Entry 1X15 (X-ray diffraction, 2.04 A resolution); this record covers chains A and B.

[Chain A (and B)]
Protein: NAD(P) transhydrogenase subunit alpha
Source organism: Escherichia coli
Notes: EC 1.6.1.2; fragment: NAD(H)-binding domain; chain B of this document is another copy of the same molecule, construct and numbering; everything in this record applies to it too
UniProtKB: P07001 (PNTA_ECOLI); residues 1002-1394 here correspond to UniProt positions 2-394 (UniProt number = residue number - 1000)
Chain sequence (401 residues; row label = number of the first residue in the row):
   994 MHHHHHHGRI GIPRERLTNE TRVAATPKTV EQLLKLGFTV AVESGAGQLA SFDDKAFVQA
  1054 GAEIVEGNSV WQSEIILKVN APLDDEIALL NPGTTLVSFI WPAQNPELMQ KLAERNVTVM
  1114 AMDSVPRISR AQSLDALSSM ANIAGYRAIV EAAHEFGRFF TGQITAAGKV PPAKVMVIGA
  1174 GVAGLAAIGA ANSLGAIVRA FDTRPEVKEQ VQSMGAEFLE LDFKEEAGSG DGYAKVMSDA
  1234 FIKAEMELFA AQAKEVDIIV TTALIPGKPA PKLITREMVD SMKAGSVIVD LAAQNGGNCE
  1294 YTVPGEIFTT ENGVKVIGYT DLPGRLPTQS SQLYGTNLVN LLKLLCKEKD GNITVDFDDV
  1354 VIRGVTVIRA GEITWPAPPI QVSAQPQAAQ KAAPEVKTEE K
Not modelled in the structure: 994-1000, 1217-1222, 1377-1394 (chain B: 994-999, 1216-1230, 1375-1394)
Differences from the reference sequence: expression tag (994-1001)
Curated features (UniProtKB/Swiss-Prot):
  - binding site (NAD(+)): Arg1120 to Ser1122, Val1175, Asp1195 to Arg1197, Glu1238, Leu1257

[Chain A / chain B interface]
Residue-residue contacts (67):
  Ser1044(A) with Ala1277(B); Gly1278(B)
  Gln1125(A) with Ala1159(B)
  Ser1126(A) with Ala1159(B)
  Ser1132(A) with Ala1160(B)
  Asn1135(A) with Phe1152(B); Gln1156(B), hydrogen bond
  Ile1136(A) with Phe1152(B), hydrophobic
  Tyr1139(A) with Phe1152(B), hydrophobic; Phe1153(B), hydrogen bond (side chain-backbone); Thr1154(B)
  Arg1140(A) with Ala1146(B), hydrogen bond (side chain-backbone); His1147(B), hydrogen bond (side chain-backbone); Phe1149(B)
  Val1143(A) with Ala1146(B); His1147(B)
  Glu1144(A) with His1147(B)
  Ala1146(A) with Arg1140(B), hydrogen bond (backbone-side chain); Val1143(B)
  His1147(A) with Arg1140(B), hydrogen bond (backbone-side chain); Val1143(B); Glu1144(B), salt bridge; His1147(B)
  Phe1149(A) with Arg1140(B); Leu1319(B)
  Gly1150(A) with Leu1319(B); Pro1320(B); Thr1321(B), hydrogen bond (backbone-backbone); Gln1322(B), hydrogen bond (backbone-backbone)
  Arg1151(A) with Phe1045(B); Tyr1139(B); Leu1319(B); Thr1321(B); Gln1322(B)
  Phe1152(A) with Asn1135(B); Ile1136(B), hydrophobic; Tyr1139(B), hydrophobic; Leu1319(B), hydrophobic; Gln1322(B), hydrogen bond (backbone-side chain)
  Phe1153(A) with Tyr1139(B), hydrogen bond (backbone-side chain)
  Gln1156(A) with Asn1135(B)
  Thr1158(A) with Leu1326(B)
  Ala1159(A) with Gln1125(B); Ser1126(B)
  Ala1160(A) with Ser1132(B); Leu1326(B); Thr1329(B); Asn1330(B)
  Val1163(A) with Gln1322(B)
  Ser1186(A) with Ser1186(B), hydrogen bond (side chain-backbone)
  Ala1277(A) with Ser1044(B)
  Gly1278(A) with Ser1044(B)
  Leu1319(A) with Phe1149(B); Gly1150(B); Arg1151(B); Phe1152(B), hydrophobic
  Pro1320(A) with Gly1150(B)
  Thr1321(A) with Gly1150(B), hydrogen bond (backbone-backbone); Arg1151(B)
  Gln1322(A) with Gly1150(B), hydrogen bond (backbone-backbone); Arg1151(B); Phe1152(B), hydrogen bond (side chain-backbone); Val1163(B)
  Leu1326(A) with Thr1158(B); Ala1160(B)
  Thr1329(A) with Ala1160(B)
  Asn1330(A) with Ala1160(B)
Also at the interface, not in a pair above, chain A (36 interface residues in all): Thr1154, Leu1187, Arg1318, Asn1333
Also at the interface, not in a pair above, chain B (36 interface residues in all): Leu1187, Asn1333

[In short]
Chain A and chain B each contribute 36 residues to their interface; the contacts include 14 hydrogen bonds and
1 salt bridge. Among the polar pairs are His1147(A)-Glu1144(B), Asn1135(A)-Gln1156(B) and
Tyr1139(A)-Phe1153(B). UniProt lists 9 NAD+-binding residues on chain A.
Chain A and chain B are both NAD(P) transhydrogenase subunit alpha (Escherichia coli); the structure, Crystal
structure of E. coli transhydrogenase domain I with bound NADH, was determined by X-ray diffraction, deposited
together with 1X13 and 1X14.
